5LMP - chains A and J of the 24 polymer chains in the assembly; structure by electron microscopy, 5.35 A resolution (low resolution: residue-level contacts below are approximate; hydrogen-bond / salt-bridge calls are withheld).

[Chain A]
Molecule: 16S rRNA
Source organism: Thermus thermophilus HB8
Sequence (1522 nucleotides; numbered 0 to 1544 plus 21 insertion-coded residues; 44 numbers in that range are skipped by the numbering (no residue carries them; nothing is unmodelled there); the number before each row is that of its first residue; a row labelled like 189A-189L holds insertion residues (189A, then the next letters in order); numbering starts at 0):
     0 UUUGUUGGAG AGUUUGAUCC UGGCUCAGGG UGAACGCUGG CGGCGUGCCU AAGACAUGCA
    60 AGUCGUGCGG GCCG
    76 CGGGGUUUU
    88 ACUCCG
    96 UGGUCAGCGG CGGACGGGUG AGUAACGCGU GGGU
  129A G
   130 ACCUACCCGG AAGAGGGGGA CAACCCGGGG AAACUCGGGC UAAUCCCCCA UGUGGACCCG
189A-189L CCCCUUGGGGUG
   190 UGUCCAAAGG GCUUU
   216 GCCCGCUUCC GGAUGGGCCC GCGUCCCAUC AGCUAGUUGG UGGGGUAAUG GCCCACCAAG
   276 GCGACGACGG GUAGCCGGUC UGAGAGGAUG GCCGGCCACA GGGGCACUGA GACACGGGCC
   336 CCACUCCUAC GGGAGGCAGC AGUUAGGAAU CUUCCGCAAU GGGCGCAAGC CUGACGGAGC
   396 GACGCCGCUU GGAGGAAGAA GCCCUUCGGG GUGUAAACUC CUGA
   441 ACCCGGGACG AAACCCCC
   460 GA
   470 CGAGGGGA
   479 CUGACGGUAC CGGGGUAA
   498 UAGCGCCGGC CAACUCCGUG CCAGCAGCCG CGGUAAUACG GAGGGCGCGA GCGUUACCCG
   558 GAUUCACUGG GCGUAAAGGG CGUGUAGGCG GCCUGGGGCG UCCCAUGUGA AAGACCACGG
   618 CUCAACCGUG GGGGAGCGUG GGAUACGCUC AGGCUAGACG GUGGGAGAGG GUGGUGGAAU
   678 UCCCGGAGUA GCGGUGAAAU GCGCAGAUAC CGGGAGGAAC GCCGAUGGCG AAGGCAGCCA
   738 CCUGGUCCAC CCGUGACGCU GAGGCGCGAA AGCGUGGGGA GCAAACCGGA UUAGAUACCC
   798 GGGUAGUCCA CGCCCUAAAC GAUGCGCGCU AGGUCUCUGG GUCU
   848 CCUGGGGGCC GAAGCUAACG CGUUAAGCGC GCCGCCUGGG GAGUACGGCC GCAAGGCUGA
   908 AACUCAAAGG AAUUGACGGG GGCCCGCACA AGCGGUGGAG CAUGUGGUUU AAUUCGAAGC
   968 AACGCGAAGA ACCUUACCAG GCCUUGACAU GCUA
 1001A G
  1002 GGAACCCGGG UGAAAGCCUG GGGUGCCCC
1030A-1030D GCGA
  1031 GGGGAGCCCU AGCACAGGUG CUGCAUGGCC GUCGUCAGCU CGUGCCGUGA GGUGUUGGGU
  1091 UAAGUCCCGC AACGAGCGCA ACCCCCGCCG UUAGUUGCCA GCGGUUCGGC CGGGCACUCU
  1151 AACGGGACUG CCCGCG
  1168 AAAGCGGGAG GAAGGAGGGG ACGACGUCUG GUCAGCAUGG CCCUUACGGC CUGGGCGACA
  1228 CACGUGCUAC AAUGCCCACU ACAAAGCGAU GCCACCCGGC AACGGGGAGC UAAUCGCAAA
  1288 AAGGUGGGCC CAGUUCGGAU UGGGGUCUGC AACCCGACCC CAUGAAGCCG GAAUCGCUAG
  1348 UAAUCGCGGA UCAGCC
 1363A A
  1364 UGCCGCGGUG AAUACGUUCC CGGGCCUUGU ACACACCGCC CGUCACGCCA UGGGAGCGGG
  1424 CUCUACCCGA AGUCGCCGG
1442A-1442B GA
  1443 GCCUA
  1452 C
  1456 GGGCAGGCGC CGAGGGUAGG GCCCGUGACU GGGGCGAAGU CGUAACAAGG UAGCUGUACC
  1516 GGAAGGUGCG GCUGGAUCAC CUCCUUUCU
Unresolved in the structure: 0-4, 1533, 1543-1544
Metal / ion sites: Mg2+ site 1 near U13 (its only coordinating residue here); Mg2+ site 2 near G21 (its only coordinating residue here); Mg2+ site 3: C48, G115; Mg2+ site 4 near A53 (its only coordinating residue here); Mg2+ site 5 near A59 (its only coordinating residue here); Mg2+ site 6 near G64 (its only coordinating residue here); Mg2+ site 7 near G107 (its only coordinating residue here); Mg2+ site 8: A109, G331; Mg2+ site 9: G117, G289; Mg2+ site 10: C121, G124, U125; Mg2+ site 11 near A195 (its only coordinating residue here); Mg2+ site 12 near G251 (its only coordinating residue here); 42 more Mg2+ sites not listed

[Chain J]
Name: 30S ribosomal protein S10
Source organism: Thermus thermophilus (strain HB8 / ATCC 27634 / DSM 579)
UniProt: Q5SHN7 (RS10_THET8); residue numbers follow UniProt; this construct covers 1-105
Amino-acid sequence (105 residues; each row starts with the number of its first residue):
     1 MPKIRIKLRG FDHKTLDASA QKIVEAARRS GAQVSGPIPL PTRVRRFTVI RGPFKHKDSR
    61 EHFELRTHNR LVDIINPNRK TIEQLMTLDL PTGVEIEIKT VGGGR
Unresolved in the structure: 1-2, 101-105

[How chain A and chain J interact]
Residue-residue contacts - 77 pairs, chain A then chain J:
  G963(A) with Phe54(J)
  A964(A) with Phe54(J); Lys55(J)
  A965(A) with Lys55(J)
  A969(A) with Lys55(J); His56(J)
  C970(A) with Lys57(J)
  G971(A) with Lys57(J)
  C972(A) with Lys55(J); His56(J); Lys57(J)
  G973(A) with Ile50(J); Phe54(J); Lys55(J); Lys57(J); Arg60(J)
  A975(A) with Thr48(J); Arg60(J)
  C1059(A) with Arg51(J); Gly52(J); Pro53(J)
  C1060(A) with Arg51(J); Gly52(J); His56(J); Ser59(J)
  G1061(A) with Arg51(J); His56(J); Ser59(J)
  A1123(A) with Ser35(J); Gly36(J); Pro37(J); Ile38(J); Pro39(J)
  G1124(A) with Ser35(J); Gly36(J)
  U1125(A) with Arg5(J); Ser35(J)
  U1150(A) with Pro39(J); Leu40(J); Pro41(J)
  A1151(A) with Pro39(J); Leu40(J); Pro41(J); Thr42(J); Arg70(J)
  A1152(A) with His13(J); His68(J); Arg70(J)
  C1153(A) with His13(J)
  A1188(A) with Glu61(J)
  C1189(A) with Arg51(J); Glu61(J)
  G1198(A) with Pro53(J); Phe54(J); Lys55(J)
  U1199(A) with Phe54(J)
  G1202(A) with Pro53(J)
  G1253(A) with Val44(J); Arg46(J)
  C1254(A) with Arg43(J); Val44(J); Arg45(J)
  G1255(A) with Arg43(J); Arg45(J)
  U1278(A) with Lys99(J)
  A1279(A) with Lys7(J); Arg9(J)
  A1280(A) with Leu40(J); Pro41(J)
  U1281(A) with Arg5(J); Lys7(J); Leu40(J)
  C1366(A) with Arg60(J)
  C1367(A) with Thr48(J); Arg60(J); His62(J)
  G1368(A) with His62(J)
Also at the interface, not in a pair above, chain A (38 interface residues in all): G1058, U1126, G1190, G1197
Also at the interface, not in a pair above, chain J (35 interface residues in all): Asp17, Val34, Asp73

[In short]
38 residues of chain A face 35 of chain J across their interface. C48(A) and G115(A) coordinate Mg2+ site 3.
A109(A) and G331(A) form the Mg2+ site 8.
Here chain A is 16S rRNA (Thermus thermophilus HB8) and chain J is 30S ribosomal protein S10 (Thermus
thermophilus (strain HB8 / ATCC 27634 / DSM 579)). Entry 5LMP (Structure of bacterial 30S-IF1-IF3-mRNA
translation pre-initiation complex (state-1C)) was determined by electron microscopy together with 5LMN, 5LMO,
5LMQ, 5LMR, 5LMS, 5LMT, 5LMU and 5LMV from the same study.
